PDB entry 8X2Y | electron microscopy, 4.10 A resolution (low resolution: residue-level contacts below are approximate; hydrogen-bond / salt-bridge calls are withheld) | chains B and J of the 14 polymer chains in the assembly

Chain B:
Protein: Histone H4
From: Saccharomyces cerevisiae
Reference sequence: A0A6A5Q1V3 (A0A6A5Q1V3_YEASX); residues 0-101 here correspond to UniProt positions 1-102 (UniProt number = residue number + 1)
Chain sequence (102 residues; numbered 0 to 101; the number before each row is that of its first residue; numbering starts at 0):
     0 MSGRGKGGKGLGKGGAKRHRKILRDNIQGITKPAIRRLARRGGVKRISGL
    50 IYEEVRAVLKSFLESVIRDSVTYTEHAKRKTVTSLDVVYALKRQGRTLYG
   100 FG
Unresolved in the structure: 0-17

Chain J:
Molecule: 146-nt DNA strand
From: Saccharomyces cerevisiae
Sequence (146 nucleotides; row label = number of the first residue in the row):
   147 ATCAATATCCACCTGCAGATTCTACCAAAAGTGTATTTGGAAACTGCTCC
   197 ATCAAAAGGCATGTTCAGCGGAATTCCGCTGAACATGCCTTTTGATGGAG
   247 CAGTTTCCAAATACACTTTTGGTAGAATCTGCAGGTGGATATTGAT

How chain B and chain J interact:
Contacting residue pairs (12):
  Arg35(B) with DA228(J)
  Arg45(B) with DG227(J); DA228(J)
  Ile46(B) with DG227(J); DA228(J)
  Ser47(B) with DG227(J)
  Gly48(B) with DG227(J)
  Arg78(B) with DC247(J); DA248(J)
  Lys79(B) with DG246(J); DC247(J)
  Thr80(B) with DC247(J)
Also at the interface, not in a pair above, chain B (10 interface residues in all): Arg39, Lys44
Also at the interface, not in a pair above, chain J (6 interface residues in all): DA229

In short:
10 residues of chain B face 6 of chain J across their interface.
Chain B is Histone H4 and chain J is a 146-nt DNA strand, both from Saccharomyces cerevisiae; the structure,
The class1 of piccolo NuA4 bound to the H2A.Z nucleosome complex at harboring state, was determined by
electron microscopy, deposited together with 8X2X, 8X2Z, 8X30, 8X31 and 8X32.
